7R9C - chain A; structure by X-ray diffraction, 1.50 A resolution.

# Chain A
Protein: Bromodomain-containing protein 4
Source organism: Homo sapiens
UniProtKB: O60885 (BRD4_HUMAN); residue numbers follow UniProt; this construct covers 44-168
Amino-acid sequence (127 residues; numbered 42 to 168; the number before each row is that of its first residue):
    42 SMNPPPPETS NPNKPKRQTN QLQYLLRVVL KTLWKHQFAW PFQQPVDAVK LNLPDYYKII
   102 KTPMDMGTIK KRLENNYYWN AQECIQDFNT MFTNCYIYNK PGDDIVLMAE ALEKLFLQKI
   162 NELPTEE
Not modelled in the structure: 166-168
Differences from the reference sequence: expression tag (42-43)
Ligand contacts: 2IR (N,N-dimethyl-2-[(3R)-3-(5-{2-[2-methyl-5-(propan-2-yl)phenoxy]pyrimidin-4-yl}-4-[4-(trifluoromethyl)phenyl]-1H-imidazol-1-yl)pyrrolidin-1-yl]ethan-1-amine): Trp81, Pro82, Phe83, Val87, Leu92, Leu94, Tyr97, Met105, Asp106, Met132, Asn135, Cys136, Tyr139, Asn140, Asp144, Ile146
UniProt features mapped onto this chain:
  - site: Asn140 (Acetylated histone binding)
  - cross-link: Lys99 (Glycyl lysine isopeptide (Lys-Gly) (interchain with G-Cter in SUMO2))
  - natural variant: Asp145 (D145G: Found in a patient with a neurodevelopmental syndrome; uncertain significance)
  - mutagenesis: Asn140 (N140A: Abolishes binding to acetylated histones)
Reported in the primary citation:
  - binding site for 2IR: Asn140, Asp144
  - specificity-determining residues: Tyr98 (proposed by the authors, not directly observed)
  - conformationally variable residues (loop rearrangement): Lys141

# Summary
Bound to chain A: compound 2IR. Curated annotation (UniProt) lists one mutagenesis site. From the paper: a
binding site for 2IR at Asn140 and Asp144; the specificity determinant Tyr98.
Chain A is Bromodomain-containing protein 4 (Homo sapiens); the structure, Cocrystal of BRD4(D1) with
N,N-dimethyl-2-[(3R)-3-(5-{2-[2-methyl-5-(propan-2-yl)phenoxy]pyrimidin-4-yl}-4-[4-(trifluoromethyl)phenyl]-1H-imidazol-1-yl)pyrrolidin-1-yl]ethan-1-amine,
was determined by X-ray diffraction (same publication as 7RXR, 7RXS and 7RXT).
